PDB entry 4J3W | X-ray diffraction, 1.67 A resolution | chain A

# Chain A
Name: Limit dextrinase
From: Hordeum vulgare
Notes: EC 3.2.1.41
Reference sequence: Q9FYY0 (Q9FYY0_HORVU); residues 2-885 here correspond to UniProt positions 22-905 (UniProt number = residue number + 20)
Amino-acid sequence (905 residues; row label = number of the first residue in the row; numbers below 1 keep their minus sign (Met-19 is residue -19)):
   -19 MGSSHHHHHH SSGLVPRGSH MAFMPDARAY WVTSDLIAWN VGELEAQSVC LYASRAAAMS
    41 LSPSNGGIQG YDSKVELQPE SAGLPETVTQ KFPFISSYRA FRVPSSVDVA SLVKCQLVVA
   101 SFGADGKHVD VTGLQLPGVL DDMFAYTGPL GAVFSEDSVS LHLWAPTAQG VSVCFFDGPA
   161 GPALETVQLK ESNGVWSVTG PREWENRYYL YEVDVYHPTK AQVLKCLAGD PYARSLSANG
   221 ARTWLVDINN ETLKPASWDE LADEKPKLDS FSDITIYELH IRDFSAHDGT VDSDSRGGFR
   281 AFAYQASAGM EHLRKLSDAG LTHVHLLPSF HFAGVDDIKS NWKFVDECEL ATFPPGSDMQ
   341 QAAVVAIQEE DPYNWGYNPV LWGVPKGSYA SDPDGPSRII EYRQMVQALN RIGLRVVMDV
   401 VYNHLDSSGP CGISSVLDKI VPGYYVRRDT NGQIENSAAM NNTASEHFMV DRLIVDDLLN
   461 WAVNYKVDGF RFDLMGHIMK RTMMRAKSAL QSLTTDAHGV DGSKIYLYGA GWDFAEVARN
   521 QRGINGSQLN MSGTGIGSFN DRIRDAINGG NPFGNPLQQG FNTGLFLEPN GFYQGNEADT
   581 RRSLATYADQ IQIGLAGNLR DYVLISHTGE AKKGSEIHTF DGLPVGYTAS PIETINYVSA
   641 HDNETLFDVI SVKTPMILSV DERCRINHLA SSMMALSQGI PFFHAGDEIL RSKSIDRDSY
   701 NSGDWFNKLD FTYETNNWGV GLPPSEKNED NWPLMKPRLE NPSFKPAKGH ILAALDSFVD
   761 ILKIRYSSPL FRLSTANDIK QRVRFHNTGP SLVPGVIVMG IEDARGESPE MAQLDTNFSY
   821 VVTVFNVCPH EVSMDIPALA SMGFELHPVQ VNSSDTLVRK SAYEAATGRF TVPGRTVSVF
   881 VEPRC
Disordered / not traced: -19 to 3, 23-27, 40-48, 103-108
Sequence notes: expression tag (-19 to 1); engineered mutation Ala510 (Glu530 in Q9FYY0)
Ion coordination: Ca2+: Gln348, Asp351, Tyr353, Asn701
From the paper describing this entry:
  - mutagenesis - E510A: abolished catalytic activity on pullulan
  - binding site for alpha-D-glucopyranose: Trp355, Tyr357, Asn358, Ala438, Arg471, Asp473, Leu474, Trp512, Phe514, Asp541, Arg544, Phe553, His641, Asp642, Asn643, Arg697, Asp698, Tyr700, Lys727
  - conformationally variable residues (side-chain flip): Asp642
  - contacts within the chain: Asn403-Asp473 (hydrogen bond), Asn403-His404 (hydrogen bond)
  - specificity-determining residues: Trp512, Phe553 (proposed by the authors, not directly observed)
  - mutagenesis - M440G: unchanged catalytic activity on pullulan
  - mutagenesis - M440G (2.6-fold): decreased catalytic activity on amylopectin
  - catalytic residues: Asp473, Asp642 (citing earlier work)

# In short
The Ca2+ site is built by Gln348, Asp351, Tyr353 and Asn701. The paper reports catalytic residues Asp473 and
Asp642; E510A abolishes catalytic activity on pullulan.
Chain A is Limit dextrinase (Hordeum vulgare); the structure, Crystal structure of barley limit dextrinase
(E510A mutant) in complex with a branched maltohexasaccharide, was determined by X-ray diffraction together
with 4J3S, 4J3T, 4J3U, 4J3V and 4J3X from the same study.
